Entry 9G0H (X-ray diffraction, 1.65 A resolution); this record covers chains A and B.

== Chain A (and B) ==
Protein: 3C-like proteinase nsp5
Source organism: Severe acute respiratory syndrome coronavirus 2
Notes: EC 3.4.22.69; chain B of this document is another copy of the same molecule, construct and numbering; everything in this record applies to it too
UniProtKB: P0DTC1 (R1A_SARS2); residues 1-306 here correspond to UniProt positions 3264-3569 (UniProt number = residue number + 3263)
Amino-acid sequence (306 residues; row label = number of the first residue in the row):
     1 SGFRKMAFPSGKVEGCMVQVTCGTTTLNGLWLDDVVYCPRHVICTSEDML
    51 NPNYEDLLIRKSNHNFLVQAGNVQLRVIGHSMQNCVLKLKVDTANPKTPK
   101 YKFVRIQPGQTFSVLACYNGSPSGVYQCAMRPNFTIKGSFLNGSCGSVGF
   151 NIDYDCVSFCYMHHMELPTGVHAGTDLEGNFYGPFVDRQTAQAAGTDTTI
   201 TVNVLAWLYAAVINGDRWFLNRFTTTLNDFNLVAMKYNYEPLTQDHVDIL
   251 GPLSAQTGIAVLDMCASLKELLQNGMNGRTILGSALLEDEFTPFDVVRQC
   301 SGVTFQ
Unresolved in the structure: 303-306 (chain B: 46-50, 306)
Small-molecule neighbours: A1IHT ([(1S,5R)-8-[(S)-(3-fluorophenyl)-[1-(2-thiophen-3-ylethyl)-1,2,3-triazol-4-yl]methyl]-3,8-diazabicyclo[3.2.1]octan-3-yl]-(5-methylpyridin-3-yl)methanone): Thr25, His41, Cys44, Thr45, Ser46, Met49, Phe140, Leu141, Asn142, Gly143, Ser144, Cys145, His163, His164, Met165, Glu166, His172, Val186, Asp187, Arg188, Gln189
Reported in the primary citation:
  - binding site for A1IHT: Met49
  - conformationally variable residues (order/disorder transition): Ser46 to Leu50

== How chain A and chain B interact ==
Residue-residue contacts (82):
  Ser1(A) - Gly138(B)
  Ser1(A) - Ser139(B)
  Ser1(A) - Phe140(B)  hydrogen bond (backbone-backbone)
  Ser1(A) - Glu166(B)  hydrogen bond (backbone-side chain)
  Ser1(A) - His172(B)
  Gly2(A) - Gly138(B)
  Gly2(A) - Ser139(B)  hydrogen bond (backbone-side chain)
  Arg4(A) - Lys5(B)
  Arg4(A) - Tyr126(B)
  Arg4(A) - Gln127(B)  hydrogen bond (side chain-backbone)
  Arg4(A) - Cys128(B)
  Arg4(A) - Lys137(B)  hydrogen bond (side chain-backbone)
  Arg4(A) - Gly138(B)
  Arg4(A) - Ser139(B)
  Lys5(A) - Arg4(B)
  Lys5(A) - Tyr126(B)
  Met6(A) - Gly124(B)
  Met6(A) - Val125(B)
  Met6(A) - Tyr126(B)  hydrophobic
  Met6(A) - Ser139(B)
  Ala7(A) - Gly124(B)
  Ala7(A) - Val125(B)  hydrogen bond (backbone-backbone)
  Phe8(A) - Val125(B)
  Pro9(A) - Ser10(B)
  Pro9(A) - Glu14(B)
  Pro9(A) - Pro122(B)  hydrophobic
  Pro9(A) - Ser123(B)
  Pro9(A) - Gly124(B)
  Ser10(A) - Pro9(B)
  Ser10(A) - Ser10(B)  hydrogen bond (side chain-backbone)
  Ser10(A) - Glu14(B)  hydrogen bond (backbone-side chain)
  Gly11(A) - Gly11(B)
  Gly11(A) - Glu14(B)  hydrogen bond (backbone-side chain)
  Glu14(A) - Pro9(B)
  Glu14(A) - Ser10(B)  hydrogen bond (side chain-backbone)
  Glu14(A) - Gly11(B)  hydrogen bond (side chain-backbone)
  Tyr118(A) - Gly302(B)
  Tyr118(A) - Thr304(B)
  Ser121(A) - Thr304(B)
  Pro122(A) - Pro9(B)  hydrophobic
  Pro122(A) - Thr304(B)
  Pro122(A) - Phe305(B)  hydrogen bond (backbone-backbone)
  Ser123(A) - Pro9(B)
  Ser123(A) - Arg298(B)
  Ser123(A) - Val303(B)  hydrogen bond (side chain-backbone)
  Ser123(A) - Thr304(B)
  Gly124(A) - Met6(B)
  Gly124(A) - Ala7(B)
  Val125(A) - Met6(B)
  Val125(A) - Ala7(B)  hydrogen bond (backbone-backbone)
  Val125(A) - Phe8(B)
  Val125(A) - Val125(B)  hydrophobic
  Tyr126(A) - Arg4(B)
  Tyr126(A) - Lys5(B)
  Tyr126(A) - Met6(B)  hydrophobic
  Gln127(A) - Arg4(B)  hydrogen bond (backbone-side chain)
  Cys128(A) - Arg4(B)
  Lys137(A) - Arg4(B)  hydrogen bond (backbone-side chain)
  Gly138(A) - Ser1(B)
  Gly138(A) - Gly2(B)
  Gly138(A) - Arg4(B)
  Ser139(A) - Ser1(B)
  Ser139(A) - Gly2(B)  hydrogen bond (side chain-backbone)
  Ser139(A) - Arg4(B)
  Ser139(A) - Met6(B)
  Ser139(A) - Gln299(B)  hydrogen bond
  Phe140(A) - Ser1(B)  hydrogen bond (backbone-backbone)
  Leu141(A) - Gln299(B)
  Leu141(A) - Ser301(B)
  Leu141(A) - Gly302(B)
  Glu166(A) - Ser1(B)  hydrogen bond
  His172(A) - Ser1(B)  hydrogen bond (side chain-backbone)
  Gly283(A) - Leu286(B)
  Ala285(A) - Ala285(B)  hydrophobic
  Ala285(A) - Leu286(B)  hydrophobic
  Leu286(A) - Gly283(B)
  Leu286(A) - Ala285(B)  hydrophobic
  Glu290(A) - Arg4(B)  salt bridge
  Arg298(A) - Ser123(B)  hydrogen bond (side chain-backbone)
  Arg298(A) - Gly124(B)
  Gln299(A) - Ser139(B)  hydrogen bond
  Gln299(A) - Leu141(B)
Also at the interface, not in a pair above, chain A (41 interface residues in all): Phe3, Leu115, Gly170, Thr280, Ser284, Cys300, Ser301, Gly302
Also at the interface, not in a pair above, chain B (41 interface residues in all): Phe3, Leu115, Gly170, Thr280, Ser284, Cys300

== In short ==
Chain A and chain B each contribute 41 residues to their interface; the contacts include 23 hydrogen bonds and
1 salt bridge. Among the polar pairs are Glu290(A)-Arg4(B), Ser1(A)-Glu166(B) and Gly2(A)-Ser139(B). Bound to
chain A: compound A1IHT. From the paper: a binding site for A1IHT at Met49(A); conformational variability at
Ser46(A).
Both chains are 3C-like proteinase nsp5 (Severe acute respiratory syndrome coronavirus 2). Entry 9G0H (Crystal
structure of SARS-CoV-2 main protease (MPro) in complex with the noncovalently bound inhibitor C5N17A) was
determined by X-ray diffraction, deposited together with 9G0I.
